Entry 7MUV (electron microscopy, 4.60 A resolution (low resolution: residue-level contacts below are approximate; hydrogen-bond / salt-bridge calls are withheld)); this record covers chains GH and HH of the 205 polymer chains in the assembly.

[Chain GH (and HH)]
Molecule: Type IV secretion protein IcmK
Organism: Legionella pneumophila
Notes: chain HH of this document is another copy of the same molecule, construct and numbering; everything in this record applies to it too
UniProt: A0A2S6FBG9 (A0A2S6FBG9_LEGPN); residue numbers follow UniProt; this construct covers 1-361
Amino-acid sequence (361 residues; numbered 1 to 361; the number before each row is that of its first residue):
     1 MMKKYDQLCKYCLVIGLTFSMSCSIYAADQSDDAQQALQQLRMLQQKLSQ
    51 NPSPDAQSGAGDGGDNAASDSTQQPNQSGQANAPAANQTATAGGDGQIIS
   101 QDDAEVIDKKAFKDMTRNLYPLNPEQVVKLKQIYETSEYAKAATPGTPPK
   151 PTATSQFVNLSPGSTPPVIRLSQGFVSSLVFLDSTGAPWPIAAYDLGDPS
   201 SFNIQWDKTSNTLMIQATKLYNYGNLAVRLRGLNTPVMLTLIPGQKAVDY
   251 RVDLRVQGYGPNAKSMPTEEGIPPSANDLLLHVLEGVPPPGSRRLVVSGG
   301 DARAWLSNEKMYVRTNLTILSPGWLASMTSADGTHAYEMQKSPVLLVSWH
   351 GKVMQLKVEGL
Not modelled in the structure: 1-103

[Interface between chain GH and chain HH]
Residue-residue contacts (49):
  Q126(GH) - F112(HH)
  K129(GH) - F112(HH)
  K129(GH) - K113(HH)
  L130(GH) - F112(HH)
  L130(GH) - T116(HH)
  I133(GH) - Y120(HH)
  Y134(GH) - Y120(HH)
  T136(GH) - P124(HH)
  S137(GH) - Y120(HH)
  A140(GH) - P124(HH)
  A140(GH) - V127(HH)
  K141(GH) - K131(HH)
  A143(GH) - K131(HH)
  T144(GH) - K131(HH)
  P145(GH) - K131(HH)
  P145(GH) - Q132(HH)
  P145(GH) - E135(HH)
  L160(GH) - R251(HH)
  S161(GH) - R251(HH)
  P162(GH) - A153(HH)
  P166(GH) - P151(HH)
  P166(GH) - Y250(HH)
  D195(GH) - V176(HH)
  D195(GH) - Q205(HH)
  D195(GH) - M214(HH)
  D198(GH) - G174(HH)
  L220(GH) - E135(HH)
  L220(GH) - E138(HH)
  Y221(GH) - E135(HH)
  Y221(GH) - E138(HH)
  Y221(GH) - Y139(HH)
  Y221(GH) - A142(HH)
  Y223(GH) - F175(HH)
  N225(GH) - F175(HH)
  N225(GH) - V176(HH)
  N225(GH) - Y250(HH)
  A227(GH) - M214(HH)
  R229(GH) - S210(HH)
  R229(GH) - T212(HH)
  N234(GH) - P188(HH)
  T235(GH) - R251(HH)
  P236(GH) - S178(HH)
  P236(GH) - T212(HH)
  P236(GH) - M214(HH)
  M238(GH) - S178(HH)
  M238(GH) - Y250(HH)
  M238(GH) - R251(HH)
  L239(GH) - Y250(HH)
  T240(GH) - Y250(HH)
Also at the interface, not in a pair above, chain GH (35 interface residues in all): R117, L122, A142, G146, G197
Also at the interface, not in a pair above, chain HH (32 interface residues in all): D108, M115, Y134, T154, S155, V180, N211

[In short]
The interface between chain GH and chain HH involves 35 residues on one side and 32 on the other.
Both chains are Type IV secretion protein IcmK (Legionella pneumophila). Entry 7MUV (Reconstruction of the
Legionella pneumophila Dot/Icm T4SS 3DVA Map 3) was determined by electron microscopy, deposited together with
7MUC, 7MUD, 7MUE, 7MUQ, 7MUS, 7MUW and 7MUY.
